PDB entry 5VRK | X-ray diffraction, 1.40 A resolution | chains A and B

[Chain A (and B)]
Molecule: Aryldialkylphosphatase
Organism: Sulfolobus solfataricus
Notes: EC 3.1.8.1; chain B of this document is another copy of the same molecule, construct and numbering; everything in this record applies to it too
UniProtKB: Q97VT7 (PHP_SULSO); residue numbers follow UniProt; this construct covers 1-314
Amino-acid sequence (314 residues; row label = number of the first residue in the row):
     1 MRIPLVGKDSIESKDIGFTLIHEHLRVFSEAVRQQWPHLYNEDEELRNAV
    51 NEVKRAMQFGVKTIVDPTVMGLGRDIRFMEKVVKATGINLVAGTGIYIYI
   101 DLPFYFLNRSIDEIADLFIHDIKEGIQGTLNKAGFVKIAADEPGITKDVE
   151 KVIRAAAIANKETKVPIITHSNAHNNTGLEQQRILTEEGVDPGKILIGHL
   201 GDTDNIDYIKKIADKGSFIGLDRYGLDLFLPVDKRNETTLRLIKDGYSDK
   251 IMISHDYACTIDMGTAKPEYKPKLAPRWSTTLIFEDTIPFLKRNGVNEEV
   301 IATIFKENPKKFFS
Modified residues: Lys137 (lysine nz-carboxylic acid; KCX)
Construct notes: engineered mutation Leu46 (Phe in Q97VT7), Ala258 (Cys in Q97VT7), Met263 (Trp in Q97VT7), Thr280 (Ile in Q97VT7)
Ion coordination: Fe2+: His22, His24, Lys137, Asp256; Co2+: Lys137, His170, His199 (together with 1,2-ethanediol)
UniProt features mapped onto this chain:
  - binding site (Fe cation): His22, His24, Lys137, Asp256
  - binding site (Co(2+)): Lys137, His170, His199
  - modified residue: Lys137 (N6-carboxylysine)
What the authors report for this chain:
  - mutagenesis - W263M (Tm 85.3 degC): decreased stability

[Chain A / chain B interface]
Pairs across the interface - 87 pairs, chain A then chain B:
  Phe28(A) - Gln34(B)
  Ser29(A) - Pro103(B)
  Ser29(A) - Phe104(B)
  Ser29(A) - Tyr105(B)  hydrogen bond (side chain-backbone)
  Glu30(A) - Ala31(B)
  Glu30(A) - Gln34(B)  hydrogen bond (backbone-side chain)
  Glu30(A) - Gln35(B)  hydrogen bond
  Ala31(A) - Glu30(B)
  Ala31(A) - Met70(B)
  Val32(A) - Pro103(B)  hydrophobic
  Val32(A) - Tyr105(B)  hydrophobic
  Val32(A) - Phe106(B)  hydrophobic
  Gln34(A) - Phe28(B)
  Gln34(A) - Glu30(B)
  Gln34(A) - Gln34(B)  hydrogen bond
  Gln34(A) - Gly73(B)
  Gln34(A) - Arg74(B)  hydrogen bond (side chain-backbone)
  Gln34(A) - Gln127(B)  hydrogen bond (backbone-side chain)
  Gln35(A) - Glu30(B)  hydrogen bond
  Gln35(A) - Met70(B)
  Gln35(A) - Gly73(B)
  Gln35(A) - Arg74(B)  hydrogen bond
  Gln35(A) - Gln127(B)  hydrogen bond
  Trp36(A) - Met70(B)  hydrophobic
  Trp36(A) - Gly95(B)
  Trp36(A) - Ile96(B)  hydrophobic
  Trp36(A) - Leu117(B)  hydrogen bond (side chain-backbone)
  Trp36(A) - Asp121(B)  hydrogen bond
  Pro37(A) - Gln127(B)
  His38(A) - Leu117(B)
  His38(A) - His120(B)
  Leu39(A) - Tyr105(B)
  Leu39(A) - Leu117(B)  hydrophobic
  Tyr40(A) - Tyr105(B)
  Met70(A) - Ala31(B)
  Met70(A) - Gln35(B)
  Met70(A) - Trp36(B)  hydrophobic
  Gly73(A) - Gln34(B)
  Gly73(A) - Gln35(B)
  Arg74(A) - Gln34(B)  hydrogen bond (backbone-side chain)
  Arg74(A) - Gln35(B)  hydrogen bond
  Gly95(A) - Trp36(B)
  Ile96(A) - Trp36(B)  hydrophobic
  Tyr97(A) - Phe104(B)  hydrophobic
  Tyr99(A) - Phe104(B)  hydrophobic
  Ile100(A) - Asp101(B)
  Asp101(A) - Ile100(B)
  Pro103(A) - Ser29(B)
  Pro103(A) - Val32(B)  hydrophobic
  Phe104(A) - Ser29(B)
  Phe104(A) - Tyr97(B)  hydrophobic
  Phe104(A) - Tyr99(B)  hydrophobic
  Phe104(A) - Met263(B)  hydrophobic
  Tyr105(A) - Ser29(B)  hydrogen bond (backbone-side chain)
  Tyr105(A) - Val32(B)  hydrophobic
  Tyr105(A) - Leu39(B)
  Tyr105(A) - Tyr40(B)
  Tyr105(A) - Asp262(B)
  Tyr105(A) - Met263(B)
  Tyr105(A) - Gly264(B)  hydrogen bond (backbone-backbone)
  Phe106(A) - Val32(B)  hydrophobic
  Leu107(A) - Gly264(B)  hydrogen bond (backbone-backbone)
  Asn108(A) - Gly264(B)  hydrogen bond (side chain-backbone)
  Asn108(A) - Thr265(B)
  Asn108(A) - Ala266(B)
  Arg109(A) - Asp262(B)  hydrogen bond (side chain-backbone)
  Arg109(A) - Met263(B)
  Arg109(A) - Gly264(B)
  Leu117(A) - Trp36(B)  hydrogen bond (backbone-side chain)
  Leu117(A) - His38(B)
  Leu117(A) - Leu39(B)  hydrophobic
  His120(A) - His38(B)
  Asp121(A) - Trp36(B)  hydrogen bond
  Gln127(A) - Gln34(B)  hydrogen bond (side chain-backbone)
  Gln127(A) - Gln35(B)  hydrogen bond
  Gln127(A) - Pro37(B)
  Asp262(A) - Tyr105(B)
  Asp262(A) - Arg109(B)  hydrogen bond (backbone-side chain)
  Met263(A) - Phe104(B)
  Met263(A) - Tyr105(B)
  Met263(A) - Arg109(B)
  Gly264(A) - Tyr105(B)  hydrogen bond (backbone-backbone)
  Gly264(A) - Leu107(B)  hydrogen bond (backbone-backbone)
  Gly264(A) - Asn108(B)  hydrogen bond (backbone-side chain)
  Gly264(A) - Arg109(B)
  Thr265(A) - Asn108(B)
  Ala266(A) - Asn108(B)
Also at the interface, not in a pair above, chain A (41 interface residues in all): Gly71, Thr94, Phe118, Gly128
Also at the interface, not in a pair above, chain B (41 interface residues in all): Gly71, Thr94, Phe118, Gly128

[Summary]
Chain A and chain B each contribute 41 residues to their interface, with 26 hydrogen bonds. Polar contacts
include Ser29(A)-Tyr105(B), Glu30(A)-Gln34(B) and Glu30(A)-Gln35(B). His22(A), His24(A), Lys137(A) and
Asp256(A) coordinate Fe2+. Curated annotation (UniProt) lists 4 Fe cation-binding residues and 3 Co2+-binding
residues on chain A. From the paper: W263M of chain A reduces stability.
Chain A and chain B are both Aryldialkylphosphatase (Sulfolobus solfataricus); the structure, Crystal
structure of SsoPox AsA6 mutant (F46L-C258A-W263M-I280T) - open form, was determined by X-ray diffraction
(same publication as 5VSA, 5W3W, 5W3Z, 5VRI and 5W3U).
